Entry 6AF3 (X-ray diffraction, 2.80 A resolution); this record covers chains B and H of the 4 polymer chains in the assembly.

== Chain B (and H) ==
Protein: HigA antitoxin
Organism: Streptococcus pneumoniae TIGR4
Notes: chain H of this document is another copy of the same molecule, construct and numbering; everything in this record applies to it too
UniProtKB: A0A0H2UQ20 (A0A0H2UQ20_STRPN); residues 1-97 here = UniProt positions 1-97
Amino-acid sequence (97 residues; row label = number of the first residue in the row):
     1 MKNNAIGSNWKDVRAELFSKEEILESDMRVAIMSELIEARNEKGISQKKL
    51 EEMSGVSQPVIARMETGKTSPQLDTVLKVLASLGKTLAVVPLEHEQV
Unresolved in the structure: 1-2, 94-97 (chain H: 1-7, 94-97)
Modified residues: Mse1 (selenomethionine); Mse28, Mse33, Mse53, Mse64 (selenomethionine; parent Met)

== Interface between chain B and chain H ==
Residue-residue contacts (53):
  L24(B) with L77(H); T86(H)
  E25(B) with D74(H); L77(H); K78(H), salt bridge
  Mse28(B) with L87(H); A88(H); V89(H), hydrophobic
  I32(B) with L73(H), hydrophobic
  E35(B) with V89(H)
  S70(B) with Q72(H), hydrogen bond (backbone-side chain); D74(H), hydrogen bond
  P71(B) with Q72(H); L73(H), hydrogen bond (backbone-backbone)
  Q72(B) with T69(H); S70(H), hydrogen bond; P71(H); Q72(H)
  L73(B) with Mse28(H), hydrophobic; S70(H), hydrogen bond (backbone-side chain); P71(H), hydrogen bond (backbone-backbone); L73(H), hydrophobic; V76(H), hydrophobic
  D74(B) with E25(H); S70(H), hydrogen bond
  L77(B) with L24(H); E25(H); Mse28(H), hydrophobic
  K78(B) with E25(H), salt bridge
  A81(B) with K20(H), hydrogen bond (backbone-side chain)
  G84(B) with L92(H), hydrogen bond (backbone-backbone)
  K85(B) with V89(H); V90(H)
  T86(B) with L24(H); V89(H); V90(H), hydrogen bond (backbone-backbone)
  L87(B) with A88(H); V89(H), hydrophobic
  A88(B) with T86(H); L87(H); A88(H), hydrogen bond (backbone-backbone); V90(H), hydrophobic
  V89(B) with E35(H); K85(H); T86(H); L87(H)
  V90(B) with K85(H); T86(H), hydrogen bond (backbone-backbone); A88(H), hydrophobic
  L92(B) with A81(H); G84(H), hydrogen bond (backbone-backbone); K85(H); T86(H)
Also at the interface, not in a pair above, chain B (24 interface residues in all): E21, S82, P91
Also at the interface, not in a pair above, chain H (27 interface residues in all): A31, I32, L80, P91

== Overview ==
Chain B and chain H form an interface of 24 and 27 residues respectively, with 13 hydrogen bonds and 2 salt
bridges. Polar contacts include E25(B)-K78(H), S70(B)-Q72(H) and S70(B)-D74(H).
Chain B and chain H are both HigA antitoxin (Streptococcus pneumoniae TIGR4); the structure, Toxin-Antitoxin
module from Streptococcus pneumoniae, was determined by X-ray diffraction.
